Entry 5L6L (X-ray diffraction, 2.70 A resolution); this record covers chains A and M of the 10 polymer chains in the assembly.

Chain A:
Molecule: VapB family protein
Source organism: Caulobacter crescentus
UniProtKB: Q9AC34 (Q9AC34_CAUCR); numbering as in UniProt (aligned over 2-79)
Chain sequence (85 residues; numbered -5 to 79; the number before each row is that of its first residue; numbers below 1 keep their minus sign (Mse-5 is residue -5)):
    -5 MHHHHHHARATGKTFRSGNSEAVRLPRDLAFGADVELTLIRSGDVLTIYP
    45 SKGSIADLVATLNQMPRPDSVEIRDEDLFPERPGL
Unresolved in the structure: -5 to -1, 65-79
Modified positions: Mse-5 (selenomethionine); Mse59 (selenomethionine; parent Met)
Sequence notes: initiating methionine (-5); expression tag (-4 to 1)
Reported in the primary citation:
  - binding site for the 27-nt DNA strand (chain M): Ser11, Asn13, Arg21

Chain M:
Molecule: 27-nt DNA strand
Sequence (27 nucleotides; each row starts with the number of its first residue):
     1 CTCCGTCAATATGCGTATATACGTTCC

Interface between chain A and chain M:
Contacting residue pairs - 9 pairs, chain A then chain M:
  Lys7(A) - DA17(M)  phosphate contact
  Phe9(A) - DT18(M)  base contact
  Arg10(A) - DT18(M)  base contact
  Gly12(A) - DA19(M)  base contact
  Arg18(A) - DT16(M)  salt bridge to the phosphate
  Arg18(A) - DA17(M)  base contact
  Pro20(A) - DG15(M)  phosphate contact
  Arg21(A) - DC14(M)  salt bridge to the phosphate
  Arg21(A) - DG15(M)  hydrogen bond to the phosphate
Other interface residues (no listed pair), chain A (10 interface residues in all): Thr5, Ser11, Asn13
Other interface residues (no listed pair), chain M (9 interface residues in all): DT20, DA21, DC22

In short:
Chain A and chain M form an interface of 10 and 9 residues respectively; the contacts include 1 hydrogen bond
and 2 salt bridges. Polar pairs include Arg21(A)-DG15(M), Arg18(A)-DT16(M) and Arg21(A)-DC14(M). From the
paper: a binding site for the 27-nt DNA strand (chain M) at Ser11(A), Asn13(A) and Arg21(A).
Here chain A is VapB family protein (Caulobacter crescentus) and chain M is a 27-nt DNA strand. Entry 5L6L
(Structure of Caulobacter crescentus VapBC1 bound to operator DNA) was determined by X-ray diffraction (same
publication as 5K8J and 5L6M).
